PDB entry 6TML | electron microscopy, 4.80 A resolution (low resolution: residue-level contacts below are approximate; hydrogen-bond / salt-bridge calls are withheld) | chains L5 and M5 of the 270 polymer chains in the assembly

Chain L5 (and M5):
Protein: subunit c
Organism: Toxoplasma gondii (strain ATCC 50853 / GT1)
Notes: chain M5 of this document is another copy of the same molecule, construct and numbering; everything in this record applies to it too
Reference sequence: A0A125YJV2 (A0A125YJV2_TOXGG); residue numbers follow UniProt; this construct covers 1-166
Chain sequence (166 residues; numbered 1 to 166; the number before each row is that of its first residue):
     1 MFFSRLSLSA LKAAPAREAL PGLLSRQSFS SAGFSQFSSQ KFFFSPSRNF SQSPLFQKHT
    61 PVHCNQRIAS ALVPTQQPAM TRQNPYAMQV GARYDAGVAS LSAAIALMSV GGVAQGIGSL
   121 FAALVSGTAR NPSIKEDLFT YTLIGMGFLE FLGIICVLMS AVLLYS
Not modelled in the structure: 1-95

Interface between chain L5 and chain M5:
Pairs across the interface (56; chain L5 residue first):
  Val-98(L5) / Leu-101(M5)
  Leu-101(L5) / Leu-101(M5)
  Ser-102(L5) / Ser-100(M5)
  Ser-102(L5) / Leu-101(M5)
  Ser-102(L5) / Ala-104(M5)
  Ile-105(L5) / Leu-101(M5)
  Ile-105(L5) / Ala-104(M5)
  Ile-105(L5) / Ile-105(M5)
  Ala-106(L5) / Ala-104(M5)
  Ala-106(L5) / Leu-107(M5)
  Met-108(L5) / Met-108(M5)
  Ser-109(L5) / Leu-107(M5)
  Ser-109(L5) / Val-110(M5)
  Ser-109(L5) / Gly-111(M5)
  Gly-112(L5) / Gly-111(M5)
  Gly-112(L5) / Gln-115(M5)
  Val-113(L5) / Ala-114(M5)
  Gln-115(L5) / Gln-115(M5)
  Gly-116(L5) / Ala-114(M5)
  Gly-116(L5) / Gly-118(M5)
  Ser-119(L5) / Ala-122(M5)
  Leu-120(L5) / Phe-121(M5)
  Leu-120(L5) / Ala-122(M5)
  Leu-120(L5) / Val-125(M5)
  Ala-123(L5) / Ala-122(M5)
  Ala-123(L5) / Val-125(M5)
  Ala-123(L5) / Ser-126(M5)
  Leu-124(L5) / Val-125(M5)
  Gly-127(L5) / Ala-129(M5)
  Arg-130(L5) / Arg-130(M5)
  Asn-131(L5) / Ala-129(M5)
  Asn-131(L5) / Pro-132(M5)
  Ile-134(L5) / Pro-132(M5)
  Ile-134(L5) / Lys-135(M5)
  Asp-137(L5) / Lys-135(M5)
  Leu-138(L5) / Val-125(M5)
  Leu-138(L5) / Thr-128(M5)
  Tyr-141(L5) / Leu-124(M5)
  Tyr-141(L5) / Val-125(M5)
  Tyr-141(L5) / Thr-128(M5)
  Tyr-141(L5) / Lys-135(M5)
  Tyr-141(L5) / Phe-139(M5)
  Ile-144(L5) / Phe-121(M5)
  Gly-145(L5) / Phe-121(M5)
  Phe-148(L5) / Met-146(M5)
  Phe-148(L5) / Glu-150(M5)
  Leu-149(L5) / Ala-114(M5)
  Leu-149(L5) / Ile-117(M5)
  Leu-152(L5) / Val-110(M5)
  Leu-152(L5) / Ile-117(M5)
  Cys-156(L5) / Val-110(M5)
  Met-159(L5) / Leu-107(M5)
  Leu-163(L5) / Ser-100(M5)
  Leu-163(L5) / Ala-103(M5)
  Leu-163(L5) / Ala-104(M5)
  Leu-163(L5) / Leu-164(M5)
Also at the interface, not in a pair above, chain L5 (31 interface residues in all): Thr-142
Also at the interface, not in a pair above, chain M5 (28 interface residues in all): Val-113

Overview:
The interface between chain L5 and chain M5 involves 31 residues on one side and 28 on the other.
Chain L5 and chain M5 are both subunit c (Toxoplasma gondii (strain ATCC 50853 / GT1)); the structure, Cryo-EM
structure of Toxoplasma gondii mitochondrial ATP synthase hexamer, composite model, was determined by electron
microscopy (same publication as 6TMG, 6TMH, 6TMI, 6TMJ and 6TMK).
